3KWG - chain A; structure by X-ray diffraction, 2.21 A resolution.

== Chain A ==
Protein: Non-structural protein 1
From: Influenza A virus
Notes: fragment: NS1 effector domain
UniProtKB: P03495 (NS1_I72A2); residue numbers follow UniProt; this construct covers 78-205
Chain sequence (141 residues; each row starts with the number of its first residue):
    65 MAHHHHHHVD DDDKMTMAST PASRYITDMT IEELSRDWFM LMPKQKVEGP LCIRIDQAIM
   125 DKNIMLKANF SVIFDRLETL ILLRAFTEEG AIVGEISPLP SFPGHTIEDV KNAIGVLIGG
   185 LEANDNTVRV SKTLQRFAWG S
Not modelled in the structure: 65-83
Differences from the reference sequence: expression tag (65-73, 75-77); engineered mutation Ala-187 (Trp in P03495)
UniProt features mapped onto this chain:
  - motif: Ile-137 to Leu-146 (Nuclear export signal)
  - mutagenesis: Ser-87 to Arg-88 (No effect on nuclear mRNA export inhibition), Ser-99 to Arg-100 (No effect on nuclear mRNA export inhibition), Cys-116 to Ile-117 (No effect on nuclear mRNA export inhibition), Phe-134 to Val-136 (Complete loss of nuclear mRNA export inhibition), Leu-141 (L141A: No effect on nuclear mRNA export inhibition), Leu-144 (L144A: Complete loss of nuclear mRNA export inhibition), Leu-146 (L146A: Complete loss of nuclear mRNA export inhibition), Phe-150 to Thr-151 (Complete loss of nuclear mRNA export inhibition), Ile-160 to Ser-161 (Complete loss of nuclear mRNA export inhibition), Lys-175 to Asn-176 (No effect on nuclear mRNA export inhibition), Gln-199 to Arg-200 (No effect on nuclear mRNA export inhibition), Phe-201 to Trp-203 (No effect on CPSF4 binding)
From the paper describing this entry:
  - mutagenesis - W187A: abolished binding to dimer

== In short ==
From UniProt: 24 mutagenesis sites. From the paper: W187A abolishes binding to dimer.
Chain A is Non-structural protein 1 (Influenza A virus); the structure, X-ray structure of NS1 effector domain
W187A mutant, was determined by X-ray diffraction (same publication as 3KWI).
